Entry 8V40 (electron microscopy, 3.90 A resolution); this record covers chains d and i of the 42 polymer chains in the assembly.

Chain d (and i):
Protein: Tube (CD1364)
From: Clostridioides difficile
Notes: chain i of this document is another copy of the same molecule, construct and numbering; everything in this record applies to it too
Reference sequence: A0A031WFC4 (A0A031WFC4_CLODI); residue numbers follow UniProt; this construct covers 1-142
Sequence (142 residues; each row starts with the number of its first residue):
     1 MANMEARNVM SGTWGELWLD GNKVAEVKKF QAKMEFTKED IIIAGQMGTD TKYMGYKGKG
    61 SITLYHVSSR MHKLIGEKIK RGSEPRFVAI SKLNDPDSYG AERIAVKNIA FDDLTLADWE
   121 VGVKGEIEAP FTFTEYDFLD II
Not modelled in the structure: 1-2

Chain d / chain i interface:
Pairs across the interface - 9 pairs, chain d then chain i:
  Ile43(d) - Met4(i)  hydrophobic
  Asp50(d) - Ala6(i)
  Thr51(d) - Ala6(i)
  Lys52(d) - Ala6(i)
  Lys52(d) - Arg7(i)  hydrogen bond (side chain-backbone)
  Lys52(d) - Val9(i)  hydrogen bond (side chain-backbone)
  Lys52(d) - Asp95(i)  salt bridge
  Lys52(d) - Asp97(i)  salt bridge
  Met54(d) - Ser11(i)  hydrogen bond
Other interface residues (no listed pair), chain d (6 interface residues in all): Ile41
Other interface residues (no listed pair), chain i (8 interface residues in all): Glu5

In short:
6 residues of chain d face 8 of chain i across their interface; the contacts include 3 hydrogen bonds and 2
salt bridges. Polar pairs include Lys52(d)-Asp95(i), Lys52(d)-Asp97(i) and Lys52(d)-Arg7(i).
Both chains are Tube (CD1364) (Clostridioides difficile). Entry 8V40 (CryoEM Structure of Diffocin -
postcontracted - Collar - final state) was determined by electron microscopy (same publication as 8V3T, 8V3W,
8V3X, 8V3Z, 8V41 and 8V43).
